5S5J - chains A and F of the 6 polymer chains in the assembly; structure by X-ray diffraction, 2.25 A resolution.

== Chain A ==
Name: Tubulin alpha-1B chain
Source organism: Bos taurus
UniProt: P81947 (TBA1B_BOVIN); residue numbers follow UniProt; this construct covers 1-451
Amino-acid sequence (451 residues; each row starts with the number of its first residue):
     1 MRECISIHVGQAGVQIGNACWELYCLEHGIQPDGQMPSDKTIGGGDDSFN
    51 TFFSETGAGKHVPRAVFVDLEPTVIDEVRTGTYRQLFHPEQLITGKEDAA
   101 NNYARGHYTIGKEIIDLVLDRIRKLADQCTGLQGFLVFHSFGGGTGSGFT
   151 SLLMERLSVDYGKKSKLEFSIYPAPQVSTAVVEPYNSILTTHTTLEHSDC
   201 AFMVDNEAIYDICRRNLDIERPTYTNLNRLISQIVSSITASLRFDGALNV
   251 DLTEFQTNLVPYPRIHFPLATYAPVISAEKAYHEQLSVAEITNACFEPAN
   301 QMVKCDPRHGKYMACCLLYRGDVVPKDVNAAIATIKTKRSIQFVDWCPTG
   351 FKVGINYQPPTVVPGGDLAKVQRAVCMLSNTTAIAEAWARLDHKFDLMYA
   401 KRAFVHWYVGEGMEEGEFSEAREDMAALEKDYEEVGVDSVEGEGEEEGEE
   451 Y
Unresolved in the structure: 439-451
Ion coordination: Ca2+: Asp39, Thr41, Gly44, Glu55
Small-molecule neighbours: GTP (guanosine-5'-triphosphate): Val9, Gly10, Gln11, Ala12, Gln15, Ile16, Asp69, Asp98, Ala99, Ala100, Asn101, Ser140, Gly142, Gly143, Gly144, Thr145, Gly146, Ile171, Pro173, Val177, Ser178, Thr179, Glu183, Asn206, Tyr224, Leu227, Asn228, Ile231

== Chain F ==
Name: Tubulin-Tyrosine Ligase
Source organism: Gallus gallus
UniProt: E1BQ43 (E1BQ43_CHICK); residues 1-378 here = UniProt positions 1-378
Amino-acid sequence (384 residues; numbered 1 to 384; the number before each row is that of its first residue):
     1 MYTFVVRDENSSVYAEVSRLLLATGQWKRLRKDNPRFNLMLGERNRLPFG
    51 RLGHEPGLVQLVNYYRGADKLCRKASLVKLIKTSPELSESCTWFPESYVI
   101 YPTNLKTPVAPAQNGIRHLINNTRTDEREVFLAAYNRRREGREGNVWIAK
   151 SSAGAKGEGILISSEASELLDFIDEQGQVHVIQKYLEKPLLLEPGHRKFD
   201 IRSWVLVDHLYNIYLYREGVLRTSSEPYNSANFQDKTCHLTNHCIQKEYS
   251 KNYGRYEEGNEMFFEEFNQYLMDALNTTLENSILLQIKHIIRSCLMCIEP
   301 AISTKHLHYQSFQLFGFDFMVDEELKVWLIEVNGAPACAQKLYAELCQGI
   351 VDVAISSVFPLADTGQKTSQPTSIFIKLHHHHHH
Unresolved in the structure: 106-124, 156-158, 363-370, 383-384
Construct notes: expression tag (379-384)
Ion coordination: Mg2+: Glu331, Asn333 (together with AMP-PCP)
Small-molecule neighbours: AMP-PCP (ACP; phosphomethylphosphonic acid adenylate ester): Lys74, Pro95, Ile148, Lys150, Ala155, Gln183, Lys184, Tyr185, Leu186, Lys198, Asp200, Arg202, Arg222, His239, Leu240, Thr241, Asn242, Asp318, Met320, Ile330, Glu331, Asn333

== Chain A / chain F interface ==
Pairs across the interface (22; chain A residue first):
  Gln176(A) with Pro56(F)
  Glu207(A) with His54(F), salt bridge
  Glu297(A) with His306(F)
  Pro298(A) with Leu307(F), hydrophobic
  Lys304(A) with His54(F)
  Asp306(A) with Arg66(F); Leu307(F)
  Arg308(A) with Pro300(F), hydrogen bond (side chain-backbone); Ala301(F); Ile302(F); Ser303(F), hydrogen bond (side chain-backbone)
  His309(A) with Arg66(F), hydrogen bond (side chain-backbone); Gly67(F); Ala301(F), hydrogen bond (side chain-backbone)
  Lys338(A) with Pro300(F)
  Ser340(A) with Ala301(F)
  Glu386(A) with Gly50(F); Arg66(F), salt bridge
  Arg390(A) with Gly50(F); His54(F), hydrogen bond
  His393(A) with Arg51(F)
  Glu433(A) with Arg46(F), salt bridge
Also at the interface, not in a pair above, chain A (15 interface residues in all): Cys305
Also at the interface, not in a pair above, chain F (15 interface residues in all): Gly53, His308

== Summary ==
The chain A/chain F interface involves 15 residues from each chain; the contacts include 5 hydrogen bonds and
3 salt bridges. Among the polar pairs are Glu207(A)-His54(F), Glu386(A)-Arg66(F) and Glu433(A)-Arg46(F). Chain
A binds GTP. Ligands of chain F: AMP-PCP.
Chain A is Tubulin alpha-1B chain (Bos taurus) and chain F is Tubulin-Tyrosine Ligase (Gallus gallus); the
structure, Tubulin-Z1148747945-complex, was determined by X-ray diffraction (same publication as 5S4L, 5S4M,
5S4N, 5S4O, 5S4P, 5S4Q and 52 further entries).
